PDB entry 9OJR | electron microscopy, 2.95 A resolution | chains A and F of the 7 polymer chains in the assembly

[Chain A (and F)]
Molecule: Vesicle-fusing ATPase
Source organism: Cricetulus griseus
Notes: EC 3.6.4.6; chain F of this document is another copy of the same molecule, construct and numbering; everything in this record applies to it too
UniProt: P18708 (NSF_CRIGR); numbering as in UniProt (aligned over 1-744)
Chain sequence (747 residues; each row starts with the number of its first residue; numbers below 1 keep their minus sign (Gly-2 is residue -2)):
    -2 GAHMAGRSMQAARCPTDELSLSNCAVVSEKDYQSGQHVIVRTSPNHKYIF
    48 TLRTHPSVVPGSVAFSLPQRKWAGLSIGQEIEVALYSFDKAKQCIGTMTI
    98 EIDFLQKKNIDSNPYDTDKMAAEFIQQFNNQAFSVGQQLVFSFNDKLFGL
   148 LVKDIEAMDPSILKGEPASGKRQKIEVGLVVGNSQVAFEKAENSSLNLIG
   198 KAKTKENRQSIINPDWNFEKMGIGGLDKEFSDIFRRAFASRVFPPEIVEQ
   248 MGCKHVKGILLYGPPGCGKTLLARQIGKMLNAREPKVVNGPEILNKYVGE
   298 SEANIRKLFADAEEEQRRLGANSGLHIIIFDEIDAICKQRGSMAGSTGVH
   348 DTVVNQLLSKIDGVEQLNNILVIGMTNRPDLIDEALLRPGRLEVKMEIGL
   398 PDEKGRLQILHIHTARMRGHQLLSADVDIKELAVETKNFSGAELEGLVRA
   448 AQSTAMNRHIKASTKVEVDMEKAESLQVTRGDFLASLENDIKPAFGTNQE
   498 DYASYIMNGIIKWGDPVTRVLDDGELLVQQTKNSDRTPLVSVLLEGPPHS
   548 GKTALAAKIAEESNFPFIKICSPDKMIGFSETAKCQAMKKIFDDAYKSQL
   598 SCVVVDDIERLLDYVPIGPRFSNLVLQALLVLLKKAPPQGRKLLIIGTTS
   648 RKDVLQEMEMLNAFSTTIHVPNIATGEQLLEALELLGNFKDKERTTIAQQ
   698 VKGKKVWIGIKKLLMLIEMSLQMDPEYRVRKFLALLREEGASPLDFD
Not modelled in the structure: -2 to 214, 741-744 (chain F: -2 to 214, 247-251, 336-343, 741-744)
Construct notes: expression tag (-2 to 0)
Small-molecule neighbours:
  - ADP (adenosine-5'-diphosphate): Gly219, Ile220, Gly221, Pro262, Gly263, Cys264, Gly265, Lys266, Thr267, Leu268, Ile406, His410, Gly438, Ala439, Glu442
  - ATP (adenosine-5'-triphosphate), molecule 1: Lys251, Arg385, Arg388
  - ATP, molecule 2: Ile503, Met504, Asn505, Gly506, Ile507, Ile508, Trp510, Val514, Pro545, His546, Ser547, Gly548, Lys549, Thr550, Ala551, Leu552, Ile707, Lys708
Curated features (UniProtKB/Swiss-Prot):
  - binding site (ATP): Asn505 to Trp510, Pro545 to Leu552
  - binding site (Mg(2+)): Thr550
  - modified residue: Lys105 (N6-acetyllysine), Ser207 (Phosphoserine), Tyr259 (Phosphotyrosine), Ser569 (Phosphoserine)
Reported in the primary citation:
  - post-translational modification sites: Ser207 (citing earlier work)

[How chain A and chain F interact]
Residue-residue contacts (25; chain A residue first):
  Met504(A) - Arg533(F)
  Asn505(A) - Arg533(F)
  His546(A) - Asn659(F)
  Asp571(A) - Lys632(F)
  Ile574(A) - Val628(F)  hydrophobic
  Ile574(A) - Leu629(F)  hydrophobic
  Asp604(A) - Lys631(F)  salt bridge
  Arg607(A) - Gln624(F)  hydrogen bond
  Arg607(A) - Leu627(F)
  Asp610(A) - Asn620(F)  hydrogen bond (backbone-side chain)
  Asp610(A) - Gln624(F)
  Tyr611(A) - Gln624(F)
  Val612(A) - Leu623(F)  hydrophobic
  Pro613(A) - Glu656(F)
  Arg617(A) - Pro616(F)
  Arg617(A) - Phe618(F)  hydrogen bond (side chain-backbone)
  Arg648(A) - Glu656(F)  salt bridge
  Asn685(A) - Arg533(F)  hydrogen bond
  Met712(A) - Ser662(F)
  Glu715(A) - Ser531(F)  hydrogen bond
  Glu715(A) - Asp532(F)
  Glu715(A) - Thr534(F)
  Met716(A) - Gln527(F)
  Gln719(A) - Gln526(F)  hydrogen bond (backbone-side chain)
  Gln719(A) - Gln527(F)
Other interface residues (no listed pair), chain A (21 interface residues in all): Pro570, Ile614, Leu683
Other interface residues (no listed pair), chain F (23 interface residues in all): Lys586, Arg617, Glu654, Met655

[Overview]
The interface between chain A and chain F involves 21 residues on one side and 23 on the other, with 6
hydrogen bonds and 2 salt bridges. Polar pairs include Asp604(A)-Lys631(F), Arg648(A)-Glu656(F) and
Arg607(A)-Gln624(F). Ligands of chain A: ATP and ADP. The paper reports a modification site at Ser207(A).
Chain A and chain F are both Vesicle-fusing ATPase (Cricetulus griseus); the structure, 21bin20S complex
(NSF-alphaSNAP-2:1 syntaxin-1a:SNAP-25), non-hydrolyzing, class 3, was determined by electron microscopy (same
publication as 9OJU, 9OJZ, 9OK3, 9OK5, 9OKC, 9OLJ and 17 further entries).
